PDB entry 7AGW | X-ray diffraction, 1.51 A resolution | chains A and B

== Chain A (and B) ==
Name: K(+)/H(+) antiporter subunit KhtT
Organism: Bacillus subtilis (strain 168)
Notes: chain B of this document is another copy of the same molecule, construct and numbering; everything in this record applies to it too
UniProt: O07535 (KHTT_BACSU); numbering as in UniProt (aligned over 2-68)
Amino-acid sequence (71 residues; numbered -2 to 68; the number before each row is that of its first residue; numbers below 1 keep their minus sign (Gly-2 is residue -2)):
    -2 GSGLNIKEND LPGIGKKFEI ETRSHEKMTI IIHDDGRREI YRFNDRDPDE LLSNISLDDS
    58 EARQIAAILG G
Not modelled in the structure: -2 to -1 (chain B: fully traced)
Differences from the reference sequence: expression tag (-2 to 1)

== Interface between chain A and chain B ==
Contacting residue pairs (53):
  Leu1(A) - Glu58(B)
  Leu1(A) - Gln61(B)
  Ile3(A) - Ile65(B)  hydrophobic
  Phe15(A) - Ile65(B)  hydrophobic
  Thr19(A) - Leu54(B)
  Thr19(A) - Glu58(B)
  Arg20(A) - Asp55(B)  salt bridge
  Arg20(A) - Ser57(B)  hydrogen bond
  Arg20(A) - Glu58(B)  hydrogen bond (backbone-side chain)
  Ser21(A) - Ser53(B)
  Glu23(A) - Asn51(B)
  Glu23(A) - Ile52(B)
  Glu23(A) - Ser53(B)
  Met25(A) - Ile52(B)  hydrophobic
  Met25(A) - Ile62(B)  hydrophobic
  Ile29(A) - Ile65(B)
  Arg35(A) - Leu66(B)  hydrogen bond (side chain-backbone)
  Arg35(A) - Gly67(B)
  Ile37(A) - Leu66(B)  hydrophobic
  Arg39(A) - Asn51(B)  hydrogen bond (side chain-backbone)
  Arg39(A) - Ile52(B)
  Leu49(A) - Leu49(B)
  Leu49(A) - Ser50(B)
  Ser50(A) - Arg39(B)
  Ser50(A) - Leu49(B)
  Ser50(A) - Ser50(B)  hydrogen bond
  Asn51(A) - Glu23(B)
  Asn51(A) - Arg39(B)  hydrogen bond (backbone-side chain)
  Ile52(A) - Thr19(B)
  Ile52(A) - Glu23(B)
  Ile52(A) - Arg39(B)
  Ser53(A) - Ser21(B)  hydrogen bond (backbone-side chain)
  Ser53(A) - Glu23(B)  hydrogen bond (backbone-side chain)
  Leu54(A) - Thr19(B)
  Asp55(A) - Arg20(B)  salt bridge
  Glu58(A) - Leu1(B)
  Glu58(A) - Thr19(B)
  Glu58(A) - Arg20(B)  salt bridge
  Ala59(A) - Leu66(B)
  Arg60(A) - Gly67(B)
  Gln61(A) - Leu1(B)
  Ile62(A) - Met25(B)  hydrophobic
  Ala63(A) - Ala63(B)
  Ala63(A) - Gly67(B)
  Ile65(A) - Phe15(B)  hydrophobic
  Ile65(A) - Ile29(B)
  Leu66(A) - Arg35(B)  hydrogen bond (backbone-side chain)
  Leu66(A) - Ile37(B)  hydrophobic
  Leu66(A) - Ala59(B)
  Gly67(A) - Arg35(B)
  Gly67(A) - Arg60(B)
  Gly67(A) - Ala63(B)
  Gly68(A) - Arg35(B)  hydrogen bond (backbone-side chain)
Other interface residues (no listed pair), chain A (31 interface residues in all): Ile17, Ile27
Other interface residues (no listed pair), chain B (33 interface residues in all): Ile3, Ile17, Ile27, Asp56, Gly68

== Overview ==
The interface between chain A and chain B involves 31 residues on one side and 33 on the other, with 10
hydrogen bonds and 3 salt bridges. Polar pairs include Arg20(A)-Asp55(B), Glu58(A)-Arg20(B) and
Arg20(A)-Ser57(B).
Chain A and chain B are both K(+)/H(+) antiporter subunit KhtT (Bacillus subtilis (strain 168)); the
structure, Structure of the N-domain of the K+/H+ antiporter subunit KhtT at pH 6.5, was determined by X-ray
diffraction, deposited together with 7AGV, 7AHM and 7AHT.
